Entry 8IMN (electron microscopy, 3.07 A resolution); this record covers chains 5 and W of the 40 polymer chains in the assembly.

Chain 5:
Molecule: CpcN
Organism: Anthocerotibacter panamensis
Chain sequence (1182 residues; each row starts with the number of its first residue):
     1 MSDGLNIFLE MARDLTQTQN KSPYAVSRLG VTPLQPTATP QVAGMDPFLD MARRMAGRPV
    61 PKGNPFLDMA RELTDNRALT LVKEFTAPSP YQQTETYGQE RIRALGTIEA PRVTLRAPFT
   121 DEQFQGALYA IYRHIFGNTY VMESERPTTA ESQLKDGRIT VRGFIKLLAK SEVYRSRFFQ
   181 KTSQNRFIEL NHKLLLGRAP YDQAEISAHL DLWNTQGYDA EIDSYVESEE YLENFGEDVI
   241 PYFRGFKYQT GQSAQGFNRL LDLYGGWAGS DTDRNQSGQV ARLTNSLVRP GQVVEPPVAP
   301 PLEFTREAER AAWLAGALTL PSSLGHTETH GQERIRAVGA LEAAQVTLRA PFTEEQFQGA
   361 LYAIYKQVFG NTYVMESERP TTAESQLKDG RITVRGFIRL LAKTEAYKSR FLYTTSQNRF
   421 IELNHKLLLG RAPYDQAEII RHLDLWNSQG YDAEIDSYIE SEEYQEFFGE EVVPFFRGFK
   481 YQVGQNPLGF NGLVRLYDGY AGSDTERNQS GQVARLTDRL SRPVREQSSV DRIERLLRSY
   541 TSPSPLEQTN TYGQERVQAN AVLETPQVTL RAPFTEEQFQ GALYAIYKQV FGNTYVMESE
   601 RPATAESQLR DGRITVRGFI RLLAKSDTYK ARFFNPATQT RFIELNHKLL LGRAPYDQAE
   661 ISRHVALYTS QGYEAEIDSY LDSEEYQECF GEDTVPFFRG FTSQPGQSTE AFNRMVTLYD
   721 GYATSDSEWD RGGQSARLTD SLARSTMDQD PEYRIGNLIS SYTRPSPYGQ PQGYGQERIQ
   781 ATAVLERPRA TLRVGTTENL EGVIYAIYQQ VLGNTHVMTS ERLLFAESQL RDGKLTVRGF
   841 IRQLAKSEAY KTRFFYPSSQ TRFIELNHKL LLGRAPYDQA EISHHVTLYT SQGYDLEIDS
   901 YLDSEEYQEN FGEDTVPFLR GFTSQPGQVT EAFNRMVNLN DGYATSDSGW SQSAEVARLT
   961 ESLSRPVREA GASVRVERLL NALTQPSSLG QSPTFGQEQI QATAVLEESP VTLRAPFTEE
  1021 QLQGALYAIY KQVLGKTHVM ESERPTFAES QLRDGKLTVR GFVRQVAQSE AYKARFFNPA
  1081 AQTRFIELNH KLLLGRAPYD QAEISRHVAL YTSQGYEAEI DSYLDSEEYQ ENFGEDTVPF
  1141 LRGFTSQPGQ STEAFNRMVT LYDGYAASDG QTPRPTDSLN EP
Disordered / not traced: 1-46, 749-1182
Small-molecule neighbours:
  - phycocyanobilin (CYC), molecule 1: Gly98, Gln99, Phe246, Lys247, Tyr248, Gln252, Ser253, Ala254, Phe257
  - phycocyanobilin (CYC), molecule 2: Arg133, Asn138, Thr139, Tyr140, Trp267, Ala268, Ser270, Thr272, Arg274
  - phycocyanobilin (CYC), molecule 3: Thr149, Ser152, Gln153, Lys155, Asp156, Arg158
  - phycocyanobilin (CYC), molecule 4: Ser183, Gln184, Asn185, Gln203, Ser207, Leu210, Trp213
  - phycocyanobilin (CYC), molecule 5: Glu328, Gly331, Gln332, Phe479, Lys480, Tyr481, Gln485, Asn486, Pro487, Phe490
  - phycocyanobilin (CYC), molecule 6: Lys366, Asn371, Thr372, Tyr373, Tyr500, Ala501, Gly502, Ser503, Thr505, Arg507
  - phycocyanobilin (CYC), molecule 7: Thr382, Ser385, Gln386, Lys388, Asp389
  - phycocyanobilin (CYC), molecule 8: Ser416, Gln417, Asn418, Gln436, Ile440, Leu443, Trp446, Arg525
  - phycocyanobilin (CYC), molecule 9: Gly553, Phe701, Thr702, Ser703, Gln707, Ser708, Thr709, Phe712
  - phycocyanobilin (CYC), molecule 10: Tyr584, Lys588, Asn593, Thr594, Tyr595, Val596, Arg632, Tyr722, Ala723, Ser725, Ser727, Trp729
  - phycocyanobilin (CYC), molecule 11: Thr604, Ser607, Gln608, Asp611
  - phycocyanobilin (CYC), molecule 12: Thr638, Gln639, Thr640, Gln658, Ser662, Val665

Chain W:
Molecule: CpcB
Organism: Anthocerotibacter panamensis
Chain sequence (172 residues; row label = number of the first residue in the row):
     1 MNDVFTRAIA QADLKGSFLL ESDLDKLASF AKEGVKRLDA VAALTNNAPA IISDAAHKLF
    61 AEQQELIQPG GNAYPHRRMA ACLRDMEIIL RYVSYALLAG DASVLDDRCL NGLRETYNAL
   121 GTPTQSVARA VQLMKDAAMV HLKSTANVTV GDCSSLYSEA ATYFDKAAAS IA
Small-molecule neighbours:
  - phycocyanobilin (CYC), molecule 1: Val35, Lys36, Asp39, Leu142, Lys143, Ser144, Thr145, Val148, Thr149, Val150, Gly151, Cys153, Tyr157
  - phycocyanobilin (CYC), molecule 2: His57, Phe60, Ile67, Tyr74, Pro75, His76, Met79
  - phycocyanobilin (CYC), molecule 3: Leu59, Leu66, Asn72, Ala73, Arg77, Arg78, Ala81, Cys82, Arg84, Asp85, Met86, Ile88, Tyr92, Arg108, Cys109, Leu113, Thr116, Tyr117, Leu120, Thr122, Pro123, Ser126, Val127, Ala130

Chain 5 / chain W interface:
Pairs across the interface - 41 pairs, chain 5 then chain W:
  Ala317(5) - Gln64(W)  hydrogen bond (backbone-side chain)
  Leu318(5) - Gln64(W)
  Leu318(5) - Gln68(W)
  Thr319(5) - Pro69(W)
  Leu320(5) - Gln68(W)
  Leu320(5) - Pro69(W)
  Pro321(5) - Pro69(W)
  Ser322(5) - Glu65(W)  hydrogen bond (side chain-backbone)
  Ser322(5) - Gln68(W)
  Ser322(5) - Pro69(W)  hydrogen bond (backbone-backbone)
  Ser322(5) - Gly70(W)
  Ser322(5) - Gly71(W)
  Leu324(5) - Gly70(W)
  Gly325(5) - Gly70(W)
  Glu328(5) - Asn72(W)
  Glu328(5) - Arg78(W)  hydrogen bond (backbone-side chain)
  Glu328(5) - Gly121(W)
  Thr329(5) - Arg78(W)
  Arg334(5) - Asn118(W)  hydrogen bond (side chain-backbone)
  Arg334(5) - Ala119(W)
  Arg334(5) - Gly121(W)
  Ile335(5) - Leu120(W)  hydrophobic
  Tyr481(5) - Ile88(W)
  Tyr481(5) - Arg91(W)  hydrogen bond
  Gln485(5) - Tyr92(W)
  Gln485(5) - Arg108(W)
  Asn486(5) - Arg108(W)
  Pro487(5) - Arg108(W)
  Pro487(5) - Cys109(W)
  Pro487(5) - Asn111(W)
  Pro487(5) - Gly112(W)
  Pro487(5) - Leu113(W)
  Pro487(5) - Thr116(W)
  Asn491(5) - Gly112(W)  hydrogen bond (side chain-backbone)
  Asn491(5) - Glu115(W)  hydrogen bond
  Asn491(5) - Thr116(W)  hydrogen bond
  Arg519(5) - Glu115(W)  salt bridge
  Pro523(5) - Asn111(W)
  Ser528(5) - Leu14(W)
  Asp531(5) - Leu14(W)
  Arg535(5) - Leu14(W)
Interface residues without a listed pair, chain 5 (26 interface residues in all): Ser323, Gly331, Leu488, Phe490
Interface residues without a listed pair, chain W (28 interface residues in all): Arg77, Arg84, Asp107, Leu110, Pro123

Summary:
26 residues of chain 5 face 28 of chain W across their interface; the contacts include 9 hydrogen bonds and 1
salt bridge. Polar contacts include Arg519(5)-Glu115(W), Ala317(5)-Gln64(W) and Ser322(5)-Glu65(W). One
phycocyanobilin molecule is bound between chain 5 and chain W.
Chain 5 is CpcN and chain W is CpcB, both from Anthocerotibacter panamensis; the structure, Rt1I-Rt1II,
Rt2'I-Rt2'II, Rt3I-Rt3II cylinder in cyanobacterial phycobilisome from Anthocerotibacter panamensis (Cluster
F), was determined by electron microscopy together with 8IMI, 8IMJ, 8IMK, 8IML, 8IMM and 8IMO from the same
study.
